6KAI - chains A and C of the 4 polymer chains in the assembly; structure by X-ray diffraction, 1.45 A resolution.

# Chain A (and C)
Molecule: Hemoglobin subunit alpha
Source organism: Homo sapiens
Notes: chain C of this document is another copy of the same molecule, construct and numbering; everything in this record applies to it too
Reference sequence: P69905 (HBA_HUMAN); residues 1-141 here correspond to UniProt positions 2-142 (UniProt number = residue number + 1)
Amino-acid sequence (141 residues; row label = number of the first residue in the row):
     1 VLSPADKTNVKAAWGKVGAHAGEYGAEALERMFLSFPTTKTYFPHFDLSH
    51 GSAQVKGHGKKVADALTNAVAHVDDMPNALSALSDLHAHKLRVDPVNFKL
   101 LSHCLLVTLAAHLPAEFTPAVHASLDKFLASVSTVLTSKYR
Curated features (UniProtKB/Swiss-Prot):
  - binding site (O2): His58
  - binding site (heme b): His87
  - site: Thr8, Asn9 (Microbial infection: Cleavage), Lys11 (Not glycated), Ala13, Trp14 (Microbial infection: Cleavage), Tyr24, Gly25 (Microbial infection: Cleavage), Leu29, Glu30 (Microbial infection: Cleavage), His45, Phe46 (Microbial infection: Cleavage), Asp47, Leu48 (Microbial infection: Cleavage), Ser52, Ala53 (Microbial infection: Cleavage), Val55, Lys56 (Microbial infection: Cleavage), Lys56 (Not glycated), Gly59, Lys60 (Microbial infection: Cleavage), Lys60 (Not glycated), Lys90 (Not glycated), Leu91, Arg92 (Microbial infection: Cleavage), Lys99 (Not glycated), Leu106, Val107 (Microbial infection: Cleavage), Thr108, Leu109 (Microbial infection: Cleavage), Val121, His122 (Microbial infection: Cleavage), Ser133, Thr134 (Microbial infection: Cleavage)
  - modified residue: Ser3 (Phosphoserine), Lys7 (N6-succinyllysine), Thr8 (Phosphothreonine), Lys11 (N6-succinyllysine), Lys16 (N6-acetyllysine), Tyr24 (Phosphotyrosine), Ser35 (Phosphoserine), Lys40 (N6-succinyllysine), Ser49 (Phosphoserine), Ser102 (Phosphoserine), Thr108 (Phosphothreonine), Ser124 (Phosphoserine), Ser131 (Phosphoserine), Thr134 (Phosphothreonine), Thr137 (Phosphothreonine), Ser138 (Phosphoserine)
  - glycosylation (N-linked (Glc) (glycation) lysine): Lys7, Lys16, Lys40, Lys61
Residues lining bound ligands:
  - carbon monoxide (CMO): Trp14, Ala21, Tyr24, Gly25, Ala63, Leu66, Leu105
  - protoporphyrin IX containing ni(II) (HNI): Met32, Thr39, Tyr42, Phe43, His45, Phe46, His58, Lys61, Val62, Ala65, Leu66, Leu83, Leu86, His87, Leu91, Val93, Asn97, Phe98, Leu101, Val132, Leu136

# How chain A and chain C interact
Contacting residue pairs (4; chain A residue first):
  Asp126(A) - Arg141(C)  salt bridge
  Lys127(A) - Arg141(C)  hydrogen bond (side chain-backbone)
  Arg141(A) - Asp126(C)  salt bridge
  Arg141(A) - Lys127(C)  hydrogen bond (backbone-side chain)
Interface residues without a listed pair, chain A (6 interface residues in all): Val1, Ala130, Ser138
Interface residues without a listed pair, chain C (6 interface residues in all): Val1, Ala130, Ser138

# Summary
The chain A/chain C interface involves 6 residues from each chain, with 2 hydrogen bonds and 2 salt bridges.
Among the polar pairs are Asp126(A)-Arg141(C) and Lys127(A)-Arg141(C). Ligands of chain A: protoporphyrin IX
containing ni(II) and carbon monoxide.
Both chains are Hemoglobin subunit alpha (Homo sapiens). Entry 6KAI (Crosslinked alpha(Ni)-beta(Fe) human
hemoglobin A in the T quaternary structure at 95 K: Light) was determined by X-ray diffraction (same
publication as 6KA9, 6KAE, 6KAH, 6KAO, 6KAP, 6KAQ and 11 further entries).
